Entry 6JR1 (X-ray diffraction, 2.40 A resolution); this record covers chains E and F of the 10 polymer chains in the assembly.

[Chain E]
Protein: Histone H3.1
From: Homo sapiens
UniProtKB: P68431 (H31_HUMAN); residues 0-135 here correspond to UniProt positions 1-136 (UniProt number = residue number + 1)
Amino-acid sequence (139 residues; numbered -3 to 135; the number before each row is that of its first residue; numbers below 1 keep their minus sign (Gly-3 is residue -3)):
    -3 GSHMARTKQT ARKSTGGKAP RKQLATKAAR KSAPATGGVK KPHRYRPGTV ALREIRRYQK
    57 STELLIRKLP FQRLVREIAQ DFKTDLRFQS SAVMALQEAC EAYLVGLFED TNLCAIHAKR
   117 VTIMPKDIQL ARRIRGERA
Disordered / not traced: -3 to 36, 135
Construct notes: expression tag (-3 to -1)
Modified residues: Mse0 (selenomethionine); Mse90 (selenomethionine; parent Met); Mse120 (selenomethionine; parent Met)
Bound ions: Mn2+: Asp77 (shared with 1 residue of chain D)
Curated features (UniProtKB/Swiss-Prot):
  - modified residue: Arg2 (Asymmetric dimethylarginine), Thr3 (Phosphothreonine), Lys4 (Allysine), Gln5 (5-glutamyl dopamine), Thr6 (Phosphothreonine), Arg8 (Citrulline), Lys9 (N6,N6,N6-trimethyllysine), Ser10 (ADP-ribosylserine), Thr11 (Phosphothreonine), Lys14 (N6-(2-hydroxyisobutyryl)lysine), Arg17 (Asymmetric dimethylarginine), Lys18 (N6-(2-hydroxyisobutyryl)lysine), Lys23 (N6-(2-hydroxyisobutyryl)lysine), Arg26 (Citrulline), Lys27 (N6,N6,N6-trimethyllysine), Ser28 (ADP-ribosylserine), Lys36 (N6,N6,N6-trimethyllysine), Lys37 (N6-methyllysine), Tyr41 (Phosphotyrosine), Lys56 (N6,N6,N6-trimethyllysine) and 8 more in UniProt
  - lipidation: Lys18 (N6-decanoyllysine)

[Chain F]
Protein: Histone H4
From: Homo sapiens
UniProtKB: P62805 (H4_HUMAN); residues 0-102 here correspond to UniProt positions 1-103 (UniProt number = residue number + 1)
Amino-acid sequence (106 residues; numbered -3 to 102; the number before each row is that of its first residue; numbers below 1 keep their minus sign (Gly-3 is residue -3)):
    -3 GSHMSGRGKG GKGLGKGGAK RHRKVLRDNI QGITKPAIRR LARRGGVKRI SGLIYEETRG
    57 VLKVFLENVI RDAVTYTEHA KRKTVTAMDV VYALKRQGRT LYGFGG
Disordered / not traced: -3 to 16, 102
Construct notes: expression tag (-3 to -1)
Curated features (UniProtKB/Swiss-Prot):
  - DNA-binding region: Lys16 to Lys20
  - modified residue: Ser1 (N-acetylserine), Arg3 (Asymmetric dimethylarginine), Lys5 (N6-(2-hydroxyisobutyryl)lysine), Lys8 (N6-(2-hydroxyisobutyryl)lysine), Lys12 (N6-(2-hydroxyisobutyryl)lysine), Lys16 (N6-(2-hydroxyisobutyryl)lysine), Lys20 (N6,N6,N6-trimethyllysine), Lys31 (N6-(2-hydroxyisobutyryl)lysine), Lys44 (N6-(2-hydroxyisobutyryl)lysine), Ser47 (Phosphoserine), Tyr51 (Phosphotyrosine), Lys59 (N6-(2-hydroxyisobutyryl)lysine), Lys77 (N6-(2-hydroxyisobutyryl)lysine), Lys79 (N6-(2-hydroxyisobutyryl)lysine), Thr80 (Phosphothreonine), Tyr88 (Phosphotyrosine), Lys91 (N6-(2-hydroxyisobutyryl)lysine)
  - cross-link (Glycyl lysine isopeptide (Lys-Gly)): Lys12 (interchain with G-Cter in SUMO2), Lys20 (interchain with G-Cter in SUMO2), Lys31 (interchain with G-Cter in SUMO2), Lys59 (interchain with G-Cter in SUMO2), Lys79 (interchain with G-Cter in SUMO2), Lys91 (interchain with G-Cter in SUMO2)

[Interface between chain E and chain F]
Pairs across the interface - 106 pairs, chain E then chain F:
  Gly44(E) - Lys44(F)
  Ala47(E) - Arg39(F)
  Ala47(E) - Lys44(F)
  Leu48(E) - Lys44(F)
  Glu50(E) - Arg35(F)
  Glu50(E) - Arg39(F)  salt bridge
  Ile51(E) - Arg39(F)
  Ile51(E) - Gly42(F)
  Ile51(E) - Val43(F)
  Ile51(E) - Lys44(F)
  Tyr54(E) - Arg36(F)
  Tyr54(E) - Arg39(F)
  Tyr54(E) - Arg40(F)  hydrogen bond (backbone-side chain)
  Gln55(E) - Arg40(F)  hydrogen bond (side chain-backbone)
  Gln55(E) - Gly42(F)
  Ser57(E) - Arg40(F)  hydrogen bond
  Thr58(E) - Arg40(F)
  Glu59(E) - Arg40(F)  salt bridge
  Leu61(E) - Ala33(F)
  Leu61(E) - Arg36(F)  hydrogen bond (backbone-side chain)
  Leu61(E) - Leu37(F)  hydrophobic
  Leu61(E) - Arg40(F)
  Ile62(E) - Ile29(F)  hydrophobic
  Arg63(E) - Arg36(F)
  Arg69(E) - Leu22(F)
  Arg69(E) - Asn25(F)  hydrogen bond
  Leu70(E) - Asn25(F)
  Leu70(E) - Ile26(F)
  Leu70(E) - Ile29(F)  hydrophobic
  Leu70(E) - Leu62(F)  hydrophobic
  Val71(E) - Ile66(F)
  Arg72(E) - Arg19(F)
  Arg72(E) - Leu22(F)
  Glu73(E) - Leu22(F)
  Glu73(E) - Arg23(F)
  Glu73(E) - Asp24(F)  hydrogen bond (side chain-backbone)
  Glu73(E) - Asn25(F)  hydrogen bond
  Ile74(E) - Glu63(F)
  Ile74(E) - Ile66(F)  hydrophobic
  Ala75(E) - Ile66(F)  hydrophobic
  Phe78(E) - Glu63(F)
  Phe78(E) - Ile66(F)  hydrophobic
  Phe78(E) - Arg67(F)
  Lys79(E) - Glu74(F)
  Asp81(E) - His18(F)  salt bridge
  Leu82(E) - Val70(F)  hydrophobic
  Leu82(E) - Lys79(F)
  Arg83(E) - Lys79(F)  hydrogen bond (backbone-backbone)
  Arg83(E) - Thr80(F)
  Arg83(E) - Val81(F)  hydrogen bond (backbone-backbone)
  Phe84(E) - Val81(F)
  Gln85(E) - Thr80(F)
  Gln85(E) - Val81(F)  hydrogen bond (backbone-backbone)
  Gln85(E) - Thr82(F)
  Gln85(E) - Ala83(F)  hydrogen bond (side chain-backbone)
  Ser87(E) - Ala83(F)
  Ser87(E) - Phe100(F)
  Ala88(E) - Val81(F)
  Ala88(E) - Thr82(F)
  Ala88(E) - Ala83(F)
  Ala88(E) - Val86(F)
  Mse90(E) - Phe100(F)
  Ala91(E) - Val86(F)  hydrophobic
  Ala91(E) - Leu97(F)  hydrophobic
  Ala91(E) - Phe100(F)
  Leu92(E) - Leu62(F)  hydrophobic
  Leu92(E) - Val65(F)  hydrophobic
  Leu92(E) - Ile66(F)  hydrophobic
  Leu92(E) - Val86(F)  hydrophobic
  Ala95(E) - Leu90(F)  hydrophobic
  Cys96(E) - Leu58(F)  hydrophobic
  Cys96(E) - Phe61(F)  hydrophobic
  Cys96(E) - Leu62(F)  hydrophobic
  Glu97(E) - Leu37(F)
  Tyr99(E) - Val57(F)
  Tyr99(E) - Phe61(F)  hydrophobic
  Tyr99(E) - Arg95(F)
  Leu100(E) - Leu37(F)  hydrophobic
  Val101(E) - Leu37(F)
  Val101(E) - Gly41(F)
  Leu103(E) - Val57(F)  hydrophobic
  Phe104(E) - Ile34(F)  hydrophobic
  Phe104(E) - Leu37(F)
  Phe104(E) - Ala38(F)  hydrophobic
  Phe104(E) - Val43(F)
  Phe104(E) - Thr54(F)
  Glu105(E) - Gly41(F)
  Asn108(E) - Gly42(F)  hydrogen bond (side chain-backbone)
  Asn108(E) - Val43(F)
  Val117(E) - Arg45(F)
  Thr118(E) - Arg45(F)  hydrogen bond
  Thr118(E) - Ile46(F)
  Thr118(E) - Ser47(F)
  Ile119(E) - Val43(F)  hydrophobic
  Ile119(E) - Arg45(F)  hydrogen bond (backbone-backbone)
  Ile119(E) - Ile46(F)  hydrophobic
  Ile119(E) - Ser47(F)  hydrogen bond (backbone-backbone)
  Ile119(E) - Ile50(F)
  Mse120(E) - Ile50(F)
  Pro121(E) - Ser47(F)
  Pro121(E) - Leu49(F)  hydrophobic
  Pro121(E) - Ile50(F)
  Ile124(E) - Ile50(F)  hydrophobic
  Gln125(E) - Glu53(F)  hydrogen bond
  Arg128(E) - Val57(F)
  Glu133(E) - Arg95(F)  salt bridge
Other interface residues (no listed pair), chain E (56 interface residues in all): Pro66, Phe67, Gln76, Glu94, Arg131
Other interface residues (no listed pair), chain F (49 interface residues in all): Gly28, Lys59

[In short]
Chain E and chain F form an interface of 56 and 49 residues respectively, with 16 hydrogen bonds and 4 salt
bridges. Among the polar pairs are Glu50(E)-Arg39(F), Glu59(E)-Arg40(F) and Asp81(E)-His18(F). From UniProt: a
DNA-binding region on chain F.
Here chain E is Histone H3.1 and chain F is Histone H4, both from Homo sapiens. Entry 6JR1 (Crystal structure
of the human nucleosome phased with 16 selenium atoms) was determined by X-ray diffraction together with 6JR0
from the same study.
